PDB entry 5BS7 | X-ray diffraction, 3.30 A resolution | chains A and C of the 6 polymer chains in the assembly

Chain A:
Name: Histone H3.2
Source organism: Xenopus laevis
UniProtKB: P84233 (H32_XENLA); residues 25-135 here correspond to UniProt positions 26-136 (UniProt number = residue number + 1)
Chain sequence (111 residues; row label = number of the first residue in the row):
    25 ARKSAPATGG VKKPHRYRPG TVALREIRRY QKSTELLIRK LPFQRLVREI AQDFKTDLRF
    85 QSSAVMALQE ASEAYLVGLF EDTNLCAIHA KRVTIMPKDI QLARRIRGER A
Not modelled in the structure: 25-59, 135
UniProt features mapped onto this chain:
  - modified residue: Arg26 (Citrulline), Lys27 (N6,N6,N6-trimethyllysine), Ser28 (ADP-ribosylserine), Lys36 (N6,N6,N6-trimethyllysine), Lys37 (N6-methyllysine), Tyr41 (Phosphotyrosine), Lys56 (N6,N6,N6-trimethyllysine), Ser57 (Phosphoserine), Lys64 (N6-(2-hydroxyisobutyryl)lysine), Lys79 (N6,N6,N6-trimethyllysine), Thr80 (Phosphothreonine), Ser86 (Phosphoserine), Thr107 (Phosphothreonine), Lys115 (N6-acetyllysine), Lys122 (N6-(2-hydroxyisobutyryl)lysine)
  - lipidation: Cys110 (S-palmitoyl cysteine)
What the authors report for this chain:
  - mutagenesis - L126E/I130E: decreased binding to hSpt2(571-685)
  - mutagenesis - L126E/I130E: decreased binding to Protein SPT2 homolog

Chain C:
Name: Histone H4
Source organism: Xenopus laevis
UniProtKB: P62799 (H4_XENLA); residues 1-102 here correspond to UniProt positions 2-103 (UniProt number = residue number + 1)
Chain sequence (102 residues; row label = number of the first residue in the row):
     1 SGRGKGGKGL GKGGAKRHRK VLRDNIQGIT KPAIRRLARR GGVKRISGLI YEETRGVLKV
    61 FLENVIRDAV TYTEHAKRKT VTAMDVVYAL KRQGRTLYGF GG
Not modelled in the structure: 1-26, 96-102
UniProt features mapped onto this chain:
  - DNA-binding region: Lys16 to Lys20
  - modified residue: Ser1 (N-acetylserine), Arg3 (Asymmetric dimethylarginine), Lys5 (N6-(2-hydroxyisobutyryl)lysine), Lys8 (N6-(2-hydroxyisobutyryl)lysine), Lys12 (N6-(2-hydroxyisobutyryl)lysine), Lys16 (N6-(2-hydroxyisobutyryl)lysine), Lys20 (N6,N6,N6-trimethyllysine), Lys31 (N6-(2-hydroxyisobutyryl)lysine), Lys44 (N6-(2-hydroxyisobutyryl)lysine), Ser47 (Phosphoserine), Tyr51 (Phosphotyrosine), Lys59 (N6-(2-hydroxyisobutyryl)lysine), Lys77 (N6-(2-hydroxyisobutyryl)lysine), Lys79 (N6-(2-hydroxyisobutyryl)lysine), Tyr88 (Phosphotyrosine), Lys91 (N6-(2-hydroxyisobutyryl)lysine)
  - cross-link (Glycyl lysine isopeptide (Lys-Gly)): Lys31 (interchain with G-Cter in UFM1), Lys91 (interchain with G-Cter in ubiquitin)

Chain A / chain C interface:
Contacting residue pairs (55):
  Leu60(A) - Arg40(C)
  Leu61(A) - Ala33(C)
  Leu61(A) - Arg36(C)
  Leu61(A) - Arg40(C)
  Ile62(A) - Ile29(C)  hydrophobic
  Phe67(A) - Leu62(C)  hydrophobic
  Ile74(A) - Glu63(C)
  Ile74(A) - Ile66(C)  hydrophobic
  Arg83(A) - Thr80(C)
  Arg83(A) - Val81(C)  hydrogen bond (backbone-backbone)
  Phe84(A) - Val81(C)  hydrophobic
  Gln85(A) - Val81(C)  hydrogen bond (backbone-backbone)
  Gln85(A) - Thr82(C)  hydrogen bond
  Ala88(A) - Val81(C)
  Ala88(A) - Thr82(C)
  Ala88(A) - Ala83(C)
  Ala88(A) - Val86(C)
  Leu92(A) - Val65(C)  hydrophobic
  Leu92(A) - Val86(C)  hydrophobic
  Ala95(A) - Leu90(C)  hydrophobic
  Ser96(A) - Leu58(C)
  Ser96(A) - Phe61(C)
  Ser96(A) - Leu62(C)
  Glu97(A) - Leu37(C)
  Tyr99(A) - Val57(C)
  Tyr99(A) - Phe61(C)  hydrophobic
  Val101(A) - Leu37(C)
  Val101(A) - Gly41(C)
  Leu103(A) - Val57(C)  hydrophobic
  Phe104(A) - Leu37(C)
  Phe104(A) - Ala38(C)  hydrophobic
  Phe104(A) - Gly41(C)
  Phe104(A) - Thr54(C)
  Glu105(A) - Gly41(C)
  Asn108(A) - Gly42(C)
  Asn108(A) - Val43(C)
  Val117(A) - Arg45(C)
  Thr118(A) - Arg45(C)
  Thr118(A) - Ile46(C)
  Thr118(A) - Ser47(C)
  Ile119(A) - Arg45(C)  hydrogen bond (backbone-backbone)
  Ile119(A) - Ile46(C)  hydrophobic
  Ile119(A) - Ser47(C)  hydrogen bond (backbone-backbone)
  Ile119(A) - Ile50(C)
  Met120(A) - Ser47(C)
  Met120(A) - Ile50(C)
  Pro121(A) - Leu49(C)  hydrophobic
  Pro121(A) - Ile50(C)
  Pro121(A) - Glu53(C)
  Ile124(A) - Ile50(C)  hydrophobic
  Ile124(A) - Glu53(C)
  Gln125(A) - Glu53(C)
  Arg128(A) - Val57(C)
  Arg128(A) - Val60(C)
  Arg131(A) - Arg95(C)
Interface residues without a listed pair, chain A (34 interface residues in all): Phe78, Leu82, Ser87, Ala91, Leu100, Arg134
Interface residues without a listed pair, chain C (34 interface residues in all): Thr30, Ile34, Arg67

Overview:
Chain A and chain C each contribute 34 residues to their interface; the contacts include 5 hydrogen bonds.
Polar pairs include Gln85(A)-Thr82(C), Arg83(A)-Val81(C) and Gln85(A)-Val81(C). From UniProt: a DNA-binding
region on chain C. The paper reports that L126E/I130E of chain A reduce binding to hSpt2(571-685); L126E/I130E
of chain A reduce binding to Protein SPT2 homolog.
Chain A is Histone H3.2 and chain C is Histone H4, both from Xenopus laevis; the structure, Structure of
histone H3/H4 in complex with Spt2, was determined by X-ray diffraction (same publication as 5BSA).
